Entry 6HL0 (X-ray diffraction, 1.66 A resolution); this record covers chains A and B.

== Chain A ==
Name: Bile acid receptor
From: Homo sapiens
Reference sequence: Q96RI1 (NR1H4_HUMAN), isoform Q96RI1-1; residues 244-472 here correspond to UniProt positions 248-476 (UniProt number = residue number + 4)
Sequence (232 residues; row label = number of the first residue in the row):
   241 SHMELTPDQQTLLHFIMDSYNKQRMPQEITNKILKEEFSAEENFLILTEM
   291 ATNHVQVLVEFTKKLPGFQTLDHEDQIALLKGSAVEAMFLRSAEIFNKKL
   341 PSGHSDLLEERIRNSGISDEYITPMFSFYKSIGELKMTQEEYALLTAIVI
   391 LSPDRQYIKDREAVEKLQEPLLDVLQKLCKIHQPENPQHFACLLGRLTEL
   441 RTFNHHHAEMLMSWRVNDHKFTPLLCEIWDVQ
Disordered / not traced: 472
Sequence notes: expression tag (241-243)
What the authors report for this chain:
  - mutagenesis - W454A, W454Y: unchanged signaling in response to GW4064
  - mutagenesis - W454Y: increased signaling in response to ivermectin
  - mutagenesis - W454Y: increased signaling in response to partial agonists 1
  - mutagenesis - W454A, W454Y: increased signaling in response to partial agonist 1
  - mutagenesis - W454A: abolished signaling in response to ivermectin

== Chain B ==
Name: NCoA-2 peptide (Nuclear receptor coactivator 2), LYS-GLU-ASN-ALA-LEU-LEU-ARG-TYR-LEU-LEU-ASP-LYS-ASP
Sequence (13 residues; numbered 740 to 752; the number before each row is that of its first residue):
   740 KENALLRYLLDKD

== How chain A and chain B interact ==
Residue-residue contacts (23; chain A residue first):
  Val299(A) with Leu745(B), hydrophobic; Leu748(B)
  Glu300(A) with Leu748(B)
  Lys303(A) with Leu748(B), hydrogen bond (side chain-backbone); Leu749(B), hydrogen bond (side chain-backbone); Lys751(B), hydrogen bond (side chain-backbone)
  Phe308(A) with Leu749(B), hydrophobic
  His313(A) with Leu749(B); Asp750(B), salt bridge
  Gln316(A) with Leu749(B)
  Ile317(A) with Asn742(B); Arg746(B); Leu749(B), hydrophobic
  Leu320(A) with Leu745(B), hydrophobic
  Lys321(A) with Asn742(B), hydrogen bond; Leu745(B)
  Pro463(A) with Leu744(B), hydrophobic
  Leu464(A) with Leu744(B); Leu748(B), hydrophobic
  Glu467(A) with Asn742(B); Ala743(B), hydrogen bond (side chain-backbone); Leu744(B), hydrogen bond (side chain-backbone); Leu745(B), hydrogen bond (side chain-backbone)
Other interface residues (no listed pair), chain A (14 interface residues in all): Gln296, Ile468
Other interface residues (no listed pair), chain B (10 interface residues in all): Asp752

== Summary ==
The interface between chain A and chain B involves 14 residues on one side and 10 on the other, with 7
hydrogen bonds and 1 salt bridge. Polar contacts include His313(A)-Asp750(B), Lys303(A)-Leu748(B) and
Lys303(A)-Leu749(B). The paper reports that W454A and W454Y of chain A increase signaling in response to
partial agonist 1; W454Y of chain A increases signaling in response to ivermectin.
Chain A is Bile acid receptor (Homo sapiens) and chain B is NCoA-2 peptide (Nuclear receptor coactivator 2),
LYS-GLU-ASN-ALA-LEU-LEU-ARG-TYR-LEU-LEU-ASP-LYS-ASP; the structure, Crystal Structure of Farnesoid X receptor
(FXR) with bound NCoA-2 peptide, was determined by X-ray diffraction (same publication as 6HL1).
